2E2H - chains R and B of the 13 polymer chains in the assembly; structure by X-ray diffraction, 3.95 A resolution.

Chain R:
Molecule: 10-nt RNA strand
Sequence (10 nucleotides; each row starts with the number of its first residue):
     1 AUCGAGAGGA

Chain B:
Name: DNA-directed RNA polymerase II 140 kDa polypeptide
Organism: Saccharomyces cerevisiae
Notes: EC 2.7.7.6
UniProt: P08518 (RPB2_YEAST); residue numbers follow UniProt; this construct covers 1-1224
Chain sequence (1224 residues; each row starts with the number of its first residue):
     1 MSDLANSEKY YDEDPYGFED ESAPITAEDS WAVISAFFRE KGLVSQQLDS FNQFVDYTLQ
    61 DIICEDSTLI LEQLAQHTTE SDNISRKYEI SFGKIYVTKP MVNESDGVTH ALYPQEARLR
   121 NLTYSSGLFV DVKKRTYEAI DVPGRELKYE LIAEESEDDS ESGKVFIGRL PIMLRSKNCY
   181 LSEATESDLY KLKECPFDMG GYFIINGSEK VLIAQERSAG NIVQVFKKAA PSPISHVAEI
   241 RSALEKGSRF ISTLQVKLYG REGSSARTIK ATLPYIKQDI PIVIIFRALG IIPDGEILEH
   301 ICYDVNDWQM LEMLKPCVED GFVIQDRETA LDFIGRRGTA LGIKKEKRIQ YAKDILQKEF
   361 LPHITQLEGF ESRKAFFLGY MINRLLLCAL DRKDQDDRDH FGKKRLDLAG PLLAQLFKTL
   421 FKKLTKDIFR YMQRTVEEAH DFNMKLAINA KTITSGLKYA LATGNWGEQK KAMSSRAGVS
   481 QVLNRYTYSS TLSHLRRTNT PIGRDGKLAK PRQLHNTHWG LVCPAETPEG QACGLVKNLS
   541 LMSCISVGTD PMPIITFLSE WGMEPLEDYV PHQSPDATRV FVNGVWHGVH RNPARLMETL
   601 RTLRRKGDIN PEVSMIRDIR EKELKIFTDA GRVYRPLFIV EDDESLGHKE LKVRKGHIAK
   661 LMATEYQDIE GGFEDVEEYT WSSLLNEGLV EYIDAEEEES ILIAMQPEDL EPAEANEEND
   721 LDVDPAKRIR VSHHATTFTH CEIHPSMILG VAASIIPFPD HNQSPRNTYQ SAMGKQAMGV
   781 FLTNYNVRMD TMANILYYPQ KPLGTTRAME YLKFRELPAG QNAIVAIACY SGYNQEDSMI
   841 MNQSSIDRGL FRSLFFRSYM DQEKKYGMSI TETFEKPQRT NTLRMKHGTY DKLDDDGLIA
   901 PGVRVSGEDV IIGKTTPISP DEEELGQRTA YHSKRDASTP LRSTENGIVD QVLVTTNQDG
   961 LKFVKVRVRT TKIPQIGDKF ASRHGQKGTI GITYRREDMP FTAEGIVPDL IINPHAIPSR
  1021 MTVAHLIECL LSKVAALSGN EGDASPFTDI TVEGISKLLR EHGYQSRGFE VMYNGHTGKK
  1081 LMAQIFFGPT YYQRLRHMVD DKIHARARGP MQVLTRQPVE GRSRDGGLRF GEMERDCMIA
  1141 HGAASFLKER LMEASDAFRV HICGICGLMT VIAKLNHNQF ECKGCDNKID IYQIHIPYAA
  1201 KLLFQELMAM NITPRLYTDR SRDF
Disordered / not traced: 1-19, 71-89, 133-163, 249-250, 336-344, 438-445, 503-508, 669-677, 715-721, 733-734, 920-934, 1224
Metal / ion sites: Mg2+: Asp837 (together with GTP) (shared with 2 residues of chain A); Zn2+: Cys1166, Cys1182, Cys1185
Small-molecule neighbours: GTP (guanosine-5'-triphosphate): Arg766, Tyr769, Asp837, Lys987, Arg1020
Reported in the primary citation:
  - Mg2+ coordination: Asp837

Interface between chain R and chain B:
Contacting residue pairs (21):
  U2(R) - Gln1112(B)  phosphate contact
  U2(R) - Arg1124(B)  salt bridge to the phosphate
  G4(R) - Lys471(B)  hydrogen bond to the sugar
  A5(R) - Arg476(B)  sugar contact
  G6(R) - Ala477(B)  phosphate contact
  G6(R) - Gly478(B)  sugar contact
  G6(R) - Gln481(B)  phosphate contact
  A7(R) - Gln481(B)  sugar contact
  G8(R) - Pro528(B)  phosphate contact
  G8(R) - Gln531(B)  base contact
  G8(R) - Gln776(B)  hydrogen bond to the phosphate
  G8(R) - His1097(B)  sugar contact
  G9(R) - Glu529(B)  phosphate contact
  G9(R) - Gln531(B)  base contact
  G9(R) - Ala772(B)  phosphate contact
  G9(R) - Gln776(B)  hydrogen bond to the phosphate
  G9(R) - Lys979(B)  sugar contact
  G9(R) - His1097(B)  sugar contact
  A10(R) - Glu529(B)  phosphate contact
  A10(R) - Lys979(B)  salt bridge to the phosphate
  A10(R) - Lys987(B)  salt bridge to the phosphate
Also at the interface, not in a pair above, chain R (9 interface residues in all): A1
Also at the interface, not in a pair above, chain B (17 interface residues in all): Thr463, Asn465

In short:
The interface between chain R and chain B involves 9 residues on one side and 17 on the other, with 3 hydrogen
bonds and 3 salt bridges. Polar pairs include G4(R)-Lys471(B), G8(R)-Gln776(B) and G9(R)-Gln776(B). Ligands of
chain B: GTP. Cys1166(B), Cys1182(B) and Cys1185(B) form the Zn2+ site. The paper reports Mg2+ coordination by
Asp837(B).
Chain R is a 10-nt RNA strand and chain B is DNA-directed RNA polymerase II 140 kDa polypeptide (Saccharomyces
cerevisiae); the structure, RNA polymerase II elongation complex at 5 mM Mg2+ with GTP, was determined by
X-ray diffraction together with 2E2I, 2E2J, 2NVQ, 2NVT, 2NVX, 2NVY, 2NVZ and 2YU9 from the same study.
